PDB entry 5UHP | X-ray diffraction, 2.79 A resolution | chains A and F of the 4 polymer chains in the assembly

== Chain A ==
Molecule: O-GlcNAcase TIM-barrel domain
Source organism: Homo sapiens
Notes: EC 3.2.1.169, 3.2.1.-
UniProt: O60502 (OGA_HUMAN); residues 14-400 here = UniProt positions 14-400
Sequence (388 residues; numbered 13 to 400; the number before each row is that of its first residue):
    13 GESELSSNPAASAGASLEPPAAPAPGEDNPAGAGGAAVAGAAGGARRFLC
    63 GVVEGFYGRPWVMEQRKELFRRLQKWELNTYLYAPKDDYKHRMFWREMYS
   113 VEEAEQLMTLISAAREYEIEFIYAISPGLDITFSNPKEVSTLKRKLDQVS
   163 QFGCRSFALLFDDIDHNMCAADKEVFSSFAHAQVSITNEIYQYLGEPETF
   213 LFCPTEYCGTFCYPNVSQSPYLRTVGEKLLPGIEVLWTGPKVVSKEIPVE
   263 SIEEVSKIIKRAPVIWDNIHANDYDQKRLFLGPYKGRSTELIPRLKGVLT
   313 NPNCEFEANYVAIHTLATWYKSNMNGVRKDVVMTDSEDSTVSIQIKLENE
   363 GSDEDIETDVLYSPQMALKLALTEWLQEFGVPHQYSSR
Not modelled in the structure: 13-58, 177-178, 341-370, 398-400
Sequence notes: expression tag (13)

== Chain F ==
Molecule: O-GlcNAcase stalk domain
Source organism: Homo sapiens
Notes: EC 3.2.1.169, 3.2.1.-
UniProt: O60502 (OGA_HUMAN); residues 554-705 here = UniProt positions 554-705
Sequence (161 residues; numbered 553 to 713; the number before each row is that of its first residue):
   553 MTLEDLQLLADLFYLPYEHGPKGAQMLREFQWLRANSSVVSVNCKGKDSE
   603 KIEEWRSRAAKFEEMCGLVMGMFTRLSNCANRTILYDMYSYVWDIKSIMS
   653 MVKSFVQWLGCRSHSSAQFLIGDQEPWAFRGGLAGEFQRLLPIDGANDLF
   703 FQPHHHHHHHH
Not modelled in the structure: 553, 590-601, 661-681, 696-713
Sequence notes: initiating methionine (553); expression tag (706-713)

== Chain A / chain F interface ==
Contacting residue pairs (68):
  Lys253(A) - Tyr569(F)  hydrogen bond
  Val255(A) - Pro568(F)  hydrophobic
  Val255(A) - Tyr569(F)  hydrogen bond (backbone-side chain)
  Lys257(A) - Tyr569(F)
  Ile281(A) - Leu567(F)  hydrophobic
  Ile281(A) - Pro568(F)
  His282(A) - Leu567(F)
  Asn284(A) - Tyr643(F)  hydrogen bond
  Tyr286(A) - Pro568(F)
  Gln288(A) - Tyr643(F)  hydrogen bond (backbone-side chain)
  Lys289(A) - Tyr643(F)
  Arg290(A) - Leu567(F)  hydrogen bond (side chain-backbone)
  Arg290(A) - Pro568(F)  hydrogen bond (side chain-backbone)
  Arg290(A) - Tyr643(F)  hydrogen bond (backbone-side chain)
  Leu291(A) - Phe565(F)
  Leu291(A) - Met640(F)  hydrophobic
  Leu291(A) - Tyr643(F)  hydrophobic
  Phe292(A) - Phe565(F)
  Phe292(A) - Tyr566(F)
  Phe292(A) - Leu567(F)
  Phe292(A) - Pro568(F)
  Leu293(A) - Leu561(F)
  Leu293(A) - Phe565(F)  hydrogen bond (backbone-backbone)
  Leu293(A) - Tyr566(F)  hydrogen bond (backbone-backbone)
  Gly294(A) - Phe565(F)
  Gly294(A) - Tyr566(F)  hydrogen bond (backbone-backbone)
  Pro295(A) - Tyr566(F)
  Pro295(A) - Leu567(F)
  Lys297(A) - Leu567(F)
  Lys297(A) - Glu570(F)  salt bridge
  Glu317(A) - Asp639(F)
  Glu317(A) - Tyr643(F)  hydrogen bond
  Phe318(A) - Asp639(F)  hydrogen bond (backbone-side chain)
  Glu319(A) - Thr635(F)
  Glu319(A) - Ile636(F)
  Glu319(A) - Asp639(F)  hydrogen bond (backbone-side chain)
  Leu380(A) - Tyr566(F)  hydrophobic
  Lys381(A) - Gln559(F)
  Leu384(A) - Leu555(F)  hydrophobic
  Leu384(A) - Leu558(F)
  Leu384(A) - Gln559(F)
  Leu384(A) - Ala562(F)  hydrophobic
  Thr385(A) - Leu555(F)
  Trp387(A) - Leu558(F)  hydrophobic
  Trp387(A) - Ile636(F)
  Trp387(A) - Met640(F)  hydrophobic
  Leu388(A) - Thr554(F)
  Leu388(A) - Leu555(F)
  Leu388(A) - Leu558(F)
  Glu390(A) - Asn633(F)  hydrogen bond (backbone-side chain)
  Glu390(A) - Ile636(F)
  Phe391(A) - Leu558(F)  hydrophobic
  Phe391(A) - Leu628(F)  hydrophobic
  Phe391(A) - Cys631(F)  hydrophobic
  Phe391(A) - Ala632(F)  hydrogen bond (backbone-backbone)
  Phe391(A) - Asn633(F)  hydrogen bond (backbone-backbone)
  Phe391(A) - Ile636(F)  hydrophobic
  Phe391(A) - Met640(F)  hydrophobic
  Gly392(A) - Ala632(F)
  Val393(A) - Ala632(F)
  Val393(A) - Asn633(F)
  Pro394(A) - Ala632(F)
  His395(A) - Ala632(F)  hydrogen bond (backbone-backbone)
  His395(A) - Asn633(F)
  His395(A) - Arg634(F)  hydrogen bond (backbone-backbone)
  His395(A) - Thr635(F)
  Gln396(A) - Thr635(F)  hydrogen bond (backbone-side chain)
  Tyr397(A) - Tyr638(F)  hydrophobic
Other interface residues (no listed pair), chain A (35 interface residues in all): Ser256, Ala320

== Summary ==
35 residues of chain A and 23 residues of chain F are in contact, with 19 hydrogen bonds and 1 salt bridge.
Polar pairs include Lys297(A)-Glu570(F), Lys253(A)-Tyr569(F) and Val255(A)-Tyr569(F).
Here chain A is O-GlcNAcase TIM-barrel domain and chain F is O-GlcNAcase stalk domain, both from Homo sapiens.
Entry 5UHP (Crystal structure of the core catalytic domain of human O-GlcNAcase) was determined by X-ray
diffraction.
